9ETZ - chains a and b of the 32 polymer chains in the assembly; structure by electron microscopy, 2.40 A resolution.

== Chain a ==
Molecule: Cytochrome c oxidase subunit 1
From: Saccharomyces cerevisiae
Notes: EC 7.1.1.9
Reference sequence: P00401 (COX1_YEAST); residue numbers follow UniProt; this construct covers 1-534
Chain sequence (534 residues; row label = number of the first residue in the row):
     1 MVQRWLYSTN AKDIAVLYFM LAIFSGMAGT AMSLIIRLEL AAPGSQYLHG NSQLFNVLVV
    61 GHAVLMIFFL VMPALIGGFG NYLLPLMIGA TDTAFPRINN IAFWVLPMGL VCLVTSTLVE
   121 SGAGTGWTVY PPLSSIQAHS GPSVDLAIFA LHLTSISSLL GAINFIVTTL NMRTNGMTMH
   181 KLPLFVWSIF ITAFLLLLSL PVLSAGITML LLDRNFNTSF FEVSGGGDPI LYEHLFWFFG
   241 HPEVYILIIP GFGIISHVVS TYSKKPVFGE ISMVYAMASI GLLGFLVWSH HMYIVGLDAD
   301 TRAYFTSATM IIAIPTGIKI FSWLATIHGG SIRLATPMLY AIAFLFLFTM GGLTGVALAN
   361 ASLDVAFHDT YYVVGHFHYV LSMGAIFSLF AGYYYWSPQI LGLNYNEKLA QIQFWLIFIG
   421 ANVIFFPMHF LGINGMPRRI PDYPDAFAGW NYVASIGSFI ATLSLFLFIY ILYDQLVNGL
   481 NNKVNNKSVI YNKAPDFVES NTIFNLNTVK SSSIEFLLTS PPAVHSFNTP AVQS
Ion coordination: Ca2+: Glu39, Ala42, Gly44; heme a Fe site 1: His62, His378; Cu ion: His241, His290, His291; Mg2+: Asp369 (shared with Glu223(b) of chain b); heme a Fe site 2 near His376 (its only coordinating residue here)
Small-molecule neighbours:
  - heme a (HEA), molecule 1: Phe19, Ile23, Gly26, Thr30, Ser33, Ile36, Arg37, Leu40, Phe55, Val59, His62, Ala63, Met66, Ile67, Leu70, Val71, Gly126, Trp127, Val374, Phe377, His378, Leu381, Ser382, Ile386, Leu389, Phe390, Tyr393, Ile417, Ile424, Phe425, Met428, Arg438, Arg439, Ile440, Ala461, Leu465, Phe468
  - heme a (HEA), molecule 2: Trp127, Trp237, Val244, Tyr245, Ile248, His290, His291, Thr309, Ile312, Ala313, Thr316, Gly317, Ile320, Phe321, Phe348, Thr349, Gly352, Leu353, Gly355, Val356, Leu358, Ala359, Asp364, Phe367, His368, Val373, His376, Phe377, Val380, Leu381, Arg438
Curated features (UniProtKB/Swiss-Prot):
  - binding site (Ca(2+)): Glu39, Ala42, Gly44, Pro441
  - binding site (Fe(II)-heme a): His62, His378
  - binding site (Cu cation): His241, His290, His291
  - binding site (O2): Tyr245
  - binding site (Mg(2+)): His368, Asp369
  - binding site (heme a3): His376
  - cross-link: His241 to Tyr245 (1'-histidyl-3'-tyrosine (His-Tyr))
From the paper describing this entry:
  - catalytic residues: Asp92, Glu243, Lys319

== Chain b ==
Molecule: Cytochrome c oxidase subunit 2
From: Saccharomyces cerevisiae
Notes: EC 7.1.1.9
Reference sequence: P00410 (COX2_YEAST); numbering as in UniProt (aligned over 16-251)
Chain sequence (236 residues; each row starts with the number of its first residue):
    16 DVPTPYACYF QDSATPNQEG ILELHDNIMF YLLVILGLVS WMLYTIVMTY SKNPIAYKYI
    76 KHGQTIEVIW TIFPAVILLI IAFPSFILLY LCDEVISPAM TIKAIGYQWY WKYEYSDFIN
   136 DSGETVEFES YVIPDELLEE GQLRLLDTDT SMVVPVDTHI RFVVTAADVI HDFAIPSLGI
   196 KVDATPGRLN QVSALIQREG VFYGACSELC GTGHANMPIK IEAVSLPKFL EWLNEQ
Ion coordination: dinuclear copper ion: Cys221, Cys225, His229; Mg2+: Glu223 (shared with Asp369(a) of chain a)
Small-molecule neighbours: heme a (HEA): Ile50, Pro89, Ile92, Leu93
Curated features (UniProtKB/Swiss-Prot):
  - binding site (Cu cation): His186, Cys221, Glu223, Cys225, His229, Met232
  - binding site (Mg(2+)): Glu223
From the paper describing this entry:
  - catalytic residues: Glu82

== Interface between chain a and chain b ==
Residue-residue contacts (115):
  Pro43(a) - Arg159(b)
  Gly44(a) - Arg159(b)
  Ser52(a) - Thr227(b)
  Gln53(a) - Thr227(b)
  Asn56(a) - Gly226(b)
  Thr125(a) - Leu224(b)
  Gly126(a) - Leu224(b)
  Tyr130(a) - Glu223(b)
  Pro131(a) - Ile185(b)
  Pro132(a) - Asp183(b)
  Pro132(a) - Val184(b)
  Leu133(a) - Val184(b)
  Leu133(a) - Leu224(b)
  Leu133(a) - Gly226(b)
  Val223(a) - Pro201(b)
  Val223(a) - Gly202(b)
  Ile230(a) - Arg203(b)
  Glu233(a) - Ile185(b)
  Lys264(a) - Ala71(b)
  Lys265(a) - Tyr72(b)  hydrogen bond (side chain-backbone)
  Pro266(a) - Lys73(b)
  Pro266(a) - Lys76(b)
  Phe268(a) - Lys76(b)
  Phe268(a) - His77(b)
  Phe268(a) - Gly78(b)
  Phe268(a) - Glu82(b)
  Phe268(a) - Trp85(b)  hydrophobic
  Gly269(a) - Lys76(b)  hydrogen bond (backbone-backbone)
  Ser272(a) - Glu82(b)
  Ile294(a) - Asp187(b)
  Ile294(a) - Lys196(b)
  Ile294(a) - Val197(b)
  Ile294(a) - Asp198(b)  hydrogen bond (backbone-backbone)
  Val295(a) - Asp198(b)
  Val295(a) - Arg203(b)
  Val295(a) - Asn205(b)
  Gly296(a) - Arg203(b)  hydrogen bond (backbone-side chain)
  Gly296(a) - Asn205(b)
  Ala299(a) - Leu104(b)
  Ala299(a) - Tyr105(b)
  Ala299(a) - Asp108(b)
  Asp300(a) - Tyr105(b)  hydrogen bond
  Arg302(a) - Leu104(b)
  Arg302(a) - Asp108(b)  salt bridge
  Ala303(a) - Phe101(b)
  Ala303(a) - Leu104(b)  hydrophobic
  Met310(a) - Leu93(b)
  Met310(a) - Ile96(b)  hydrophobic
  Ile318(a) - Thr86(b)
  Phe321(a) - Trp85(b)  hydrophobic
  Ser322(a) - Trp85(b)
  Leu324(a) - Leu58(b)  hydrophobic
  Leu324(a) - Ile61(b)
  Ile327(a) - Ile61(b)  hydrophobic
  His328(a) - Ile61(b)
  His328(a) - Tyr65(b)
  Gly329(a) - Tyr65(b)
  Gly329(a) - Ala71(b)
  Gly329(a) - Tyr72(b)  hydrogen bond (backbone-backbone)
  Gly330(a) - Tyr65(b)
  Gly330(a) - Asn68(b)  hydrogen bond (backbone-side chain)
  Ser331(a) - Tyr65(b)
  Ser331(a) - Asn68(b)  hydrogen bond (side chain-backbone)
  Ser331(a) - Pro69(b)
  Ser331(a) - Ala71(b)
  Ile332(a) - Tyr65(b)  hydrogen bond (backbone-backbone)
  Ile332(a) - Ser66(b)
  Ile342(a) - Leu58(b)
  Phe346(a) - Leu58(b)  hydrophobic
  Leu353(a) - Leu47(b)
  Asn360(a) - Ser100(b)  hydrogen bond
  Ala361(a) - Leu104(b)  hydrophobic
  Ser362(a) - Ile36(b)
  Ser362(a) - Ser100(b)  hydrogen bond (side chain-backbone)
  Ser362(a) - Leu103(b)
  Ser362(a) - Leu104(b)  hydrogen bond (side chain-backbone)
  Leu363(a) - Ile36(b)
  Leu363(a) - His40(b)
  Leu363(a) - Ile43(b)  hydrophobic
  Val365(a) - Gly194(b)
  Val365(a) - Lys196(b)  hydrogen bond (backbone-side chain)
  Phe367(a) - His40(b)
  His368(a) - Asp187(b)  salt bridge
  His368(a) - Lys196(b)  hydrogen bond (backbone-side chain)
  His368(a) - Ser222(b)  hydrogen bond (side chain-backbone)
  Asp369(a) - Ser222(b)
  Asp369(a) - Glu223(b)
  Thr370(a) - Lys196(b)
  Phe430(a) - Ala22(b)
  Phe430(a) - Cys23(b)  hydrophobic
  Ile433(a) - Cys23(b)
  Ile433(a) - Tyr24(b)
  Ile433(a) - Phe25(b)
  Ile433(a) - His40(b)
  Asn434(a) - Pro18(b)
  Asn434(a) - Thr19(b)
  Asn434(a) - Ala22(b)
  Asn434(a) - Tyr24(b)
  Asn434(a) - Gln26(b)  hydrogen bond (backbone-side chain)
  Arg439(a) - His229(b)
  Ile440(a) - Ala230(b)  hydrophobic
  Asp442(a) - Arg159(b)  salt bridge
  Asp442(a) - Ala230(b)
  Tyr443(a) - Arg159(b)  hydrogen bond (backbone-side chain)
  Tyr443(a) - Leu160(b)
  Asp445(a) - Arg159(b)  salt bridge
  Ala446(a) - Pro18(b)
  Ala446(a) - Thr19(b)
  Ala446(a) - Pro20(b)
  Phe447(a) - Pro18(b)  hydrophobic
  Gly449(a) - Tyr21(b)
  Trp450(a) - Tyr21(b)
  Trp450(a) - Ala22(b)  hydrogen bond (side chain-backbone)
  Trp450(a) - Cys23(b)  hydrophobic
  Phe497(a) - Pro69(b)  hydrophobic
Also at the interface, not in a pair above, chain a (81 interface residues in all): Gly124, Ala138, Pro229, Ser263, Val267, Thr306, Ile311, Ile314, Ala325, Leu334, Leu345, Thr349, Met350, Ala366, Pro437, Arg438, Pro441, Pro444
Also at the interface, not in a pair above, chain b (74 interface residues in all): Leu39, Ile50, Leu51, Val54, Ser55, Val62, Ile70, Ile75, Ile81, Pro89, Ala90, Leu161, Ile195, Thr200, Ala220, Cys221, Cys225

== In short ==
The interface between chain a and chain b involves 81 residues on one side and 74 on the other, with 18
hydrogen bonds and 4 salt bridges. Polar contacts include Arg302(a)-Asp108(b), His368(a)-Asp187(b) and
Asp442(a)-Arg159(b). One heme a molecule is bound between chain a and chain b. The paper reports catalytic
residues Asp92(a), Glu243(a) and Glu82(b) among others.
Chain a is Cytochrome c oxidase subunit 1 and chain b is Cytochrome c oxidase subunit 2, both from
Saccharomyces cerevisiae; the structure, III2IV respiratory supercomplex from Saccharomyces cerevisiae, was
determined by electron microscopy.
